5JZI - chains A and C of the 5 polymer chains in the assembly; structure by X-ray diffraction, 2.50 A resolution.

# Chain A
Protein: HLA class I histocompatibility antigen, A-2 alpha chain
Source organism: Homo sapiens
Reference sequence: P01892 (1A02_HUMAN); residues 1-275 here correspond to UniProt positions 25-299 (UniProt number = residue number + 24)
Amino-acid sequence (275 residues; numbered 1 to 275; the number before each row is that of its first residue):
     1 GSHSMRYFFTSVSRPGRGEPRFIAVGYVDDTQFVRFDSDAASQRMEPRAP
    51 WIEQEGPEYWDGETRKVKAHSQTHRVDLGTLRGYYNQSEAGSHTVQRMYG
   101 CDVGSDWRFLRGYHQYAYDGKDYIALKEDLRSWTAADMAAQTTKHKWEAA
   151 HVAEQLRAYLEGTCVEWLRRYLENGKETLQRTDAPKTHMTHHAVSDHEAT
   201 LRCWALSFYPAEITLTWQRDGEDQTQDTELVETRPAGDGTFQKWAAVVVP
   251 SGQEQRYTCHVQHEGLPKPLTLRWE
Unresolved in the structure: 195, 214, 216, 220-221, 230, 246, 255-256, 261, 268-269, 273-275
Disulfide bonds: Cys101-Cys164, Cys203-Cys259
Reported in the primary citation:
  - mutagenesis - V152E, V152W: decreased stability
  - mutagenesis - G62R: decreased binding to HCV1406
  - mutagenesis - V152E, V152W: decreased binding to TCR

# Chain C
Protein: KLV peptide
Amino-acid sequence (10 residues; row label = number of the first residue in the row):
     1 KLVALGINAV
Reported in the primary citation:
  - mutagenesis - K1A, G6A: decreased signaling
  - mutagenesis - K1A (Tm 64 degC): unchanged stability in response to A2
  - conformationally variable residues: Ala4 to Val10

# Chain A / chain C interface
Pairs across the interface (38):
  Tyr7(A) - Lys1(C)  hydrogen bond (side chain-backbone)
  Tyr7(A) - Leu2(C)  hydrophobic
  Phe9(A) - Leu2(C)  hydrophobic
  Glu63(A) - Lys1(C)
  Glu63(A) - Leu2(C)  hydrogen bond (side chain-backbone)
  Lys66(A) - Lys1(C)
  Lys66(A) - Leu2(C)  hydrogen bond (side chain-backbone)
  Lys66(A) - Val3(C)
  Lys66(A) - Ala4(C)
  Val67(A) - Leu2(C)
  His70(A) - Val3(C)
  His70(A) - Ile7(C)
  Thr73(A) - Ile7(C)
  Thr73(A) - Asn8(C)
  Thr73(A) - Ala9(C)
  Asp77(A) - Ala9(C)
  Asp77(A) - Val10(C)  hydrogen bond (side chain-backbone)
  Tyr84(A) - Val10(C)
  Arg97(A) - Ile7(C)
  Arg97(A) - Asn8(C)
  Tyr99(A) - Leu2(C)
  Tyr99(A) - Val3(C)  hydrogen bond (side chain-backbone)
  Thr143(A) - Val10(C)  hydrogen bond (side chain-backbone)
  Lys146(A) - Ala9(C)
  Lys146(A) - Val10(C)  hydrogen bond (side chain-backbone)
  Trp147(A) - Asn8(C)
  Trp147(A) - Ala9(C)  hydrogen bond (side chain-backbone)
  Val152(A) - Gly6(C)
  Val152(A) - Asn8(C)
  Gln155(A) - Leu5(C)
  Gln155(A) - Gly6(C)
  Gln155(A) - Asn8(C)
  Leu156(A) - Gly6(C)
  Tyr159(A) - Lys1(C)  hydrogen bond (side chain-backbone)
  Tyr159(A) - Leu2(C)
  Tyr159(A) - Val3(C)  hydrophobic
  Trp167(A) - Lys1(C)
  Tyr171(A) - Lys1(C)  hydrogen bond (side chain-backbone)
Other interface residues (no listed pair), chain A (27 interface residues in all): Met5, Met45, Tyr59, Thr80, Leu81, Tyr116, Tyr123

# Summary
The interface between chain A and chain C involves 27 residues on one side and 10 on the other, with 10
hydrogen bonds. Polar contacts include Tyr7(A)-Lys1(C), Glu63(A)-Leu2(C) and Lys66(A)-Leu2(C). The paper
reports that V152E and V152W of chain A reduce stability; conformational variability at Ala4(C); 5
substitutions were tested in all.
Here chain A is HLA class I histocompatibility antigen, A-2 alpha chain (Homo sapiens) and chain C is KLV
peptide. Entry 5JZI (Crystal structure of 1406 TCR bound to HLA-A2 with HCV 1406-1415 antigen peptide) was
determined by X-ray diffraction.
